4N6L - chain A; structure by X-ray diffraction, 1.95 A resolution.

== Chain A ==
Protein: Cystatin-M
Organism: Homo sapiens
UniProtKB: Q15828 (CYTM_HUMAN); residues 4-124 here correspond to UniProt positions 29-149 (UniProt number = residue number + 25)
Chain sequence (131 residues; numbered 2 to 132; the number before each row is that of its first residue):
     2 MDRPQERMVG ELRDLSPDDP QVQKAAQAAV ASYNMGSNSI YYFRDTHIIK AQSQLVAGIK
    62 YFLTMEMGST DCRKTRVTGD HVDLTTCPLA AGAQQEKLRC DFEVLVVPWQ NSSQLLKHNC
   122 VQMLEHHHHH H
Disordered / not traced: 2-5, 77-82, 126-132
Construct notes: expression tag (2-3, 125-132)
Disulfides: Cys-73/Cys-88, Cys-101/Cys-121
Reported in the primary citation:
  - contacts within the chain: Ser-38/Lys-75 (backbone contact), Ser-40/Lys-75 (backbone contact)
  - conformationally variable residues (order/disorder transition): Thr-76 to His-82
  - mutagenesis - N39D: abolished catalytic activity (ligase activity)

== Overview ==
From the paper: N39D abolishes catalytic activity (ligase activity); conformational variability at Thr-76.
Chain A is Cystatin-M (Homo sapiens); the structure, Crystal structure of human cystatin E/M, was determined
by X-ray diffraction (same publication as 4N6M, 4N6N and 4N6O).
